1Y52 - chains X and Y; structure by X-ray diffraction, 1.70 A resolution.

Chain X:
Name: Avidin-related protein 4/5
Organism: Gallus gallus
Reference sequence: P56734 (AVR4_CHICK); residues 1-126 here correspond to UniProt positions 25-150 (UniProt number = residue number + 24)
Amino-acid sequence (126 residues; row label = number of the first residue in the row):
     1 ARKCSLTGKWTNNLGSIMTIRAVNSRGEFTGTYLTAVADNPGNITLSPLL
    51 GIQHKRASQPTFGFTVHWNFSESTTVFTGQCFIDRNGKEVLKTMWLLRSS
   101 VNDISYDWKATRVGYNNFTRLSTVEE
Disordered / not traced: 1-2, 123-126
Sequence notes: engineered mutation Ser122 (Cys146 in P56734)
Cystine bridges: Cys4-Cys81
Covalently attached groups: N-acetylglucosamine (NAG) linked to Asn43, Asn117
Residues lining bound ligands: biotin (BTN): Asn12, Leu14, Ser16, Tyr33, Thr35, Val37, Ala38, Asp39, Trp68, Phe70, Ser71, Ser73, Thr75, Phe77, Trp95, Leu97, Asn116
Swiss-Prot annotation at these positions:
  - binding site (biotin): Asn12, Ser16, Tyr33, Thr35, Asp39, Ser71, Asn116
  - glycosylation (N-linked (GlcNAc...) asparagine): Asn43, Asn69, Asn117

Chain Y:
Name: Avidin-related protein 4/5
Organism: Gallus gallus
Reference sequence: P56734 (AVR4_CHICK); residues 201-326 here correspond to UniProt positions 25-150 (UniProt number = residue number - 176)
Amino-acid sequence (126 residues; each row starts with the number of its first residue):
   201 ARKCSLTGKWTNNLGSIMTIRAVNSRGEFTGTYLTAVADNPGNITLSPLL
   251 GIQHKRASQPTFGFTVHWNFSESTTVFTGQCFIDRNGKEVLKTMWLLRSS
   301 VNDISYDWKATRVGYNNFTRLSTVEE
Disordered / not traced: 201-202, 323-326
Sequence notes: engineered mutation Ser322 (Cys146 in P56734)
Cystine bridges: Cys204-Cys281
Covalently attached groups: N-acetylglucosamine (NAG) linked to Asn243, Asn317
Residues lining bound ligands: biotin (BTN): Asn212, Leu214, Ser216, Tyr233, Thr235, Val237, Ala238, Asp239, Trp268, Phe270, Ser271, Ser273, Thr275, Phe277, Trp295, Leu297, Asn316
Swiss-Prot annotation at these positions:
  - binding site (biotin): Asn212, Ser216, Tyr233, Thr235, Asp239, Ser271, Asn316
  - glycosylation (N-linked (GlcNAc...) asparagine): Asn243, Asn269, Asn317

How chain X and chain Y interact:
Pairs across the interface (96):
  Arg26(X) - Pro248(Y)
  Glu28(X) - Leu250(Y)
  Pro48(X) - Arg226(Y)
  Leu50(X) - Glu228(Y)
  Leu50(X) - Leu250(Y)  hydrophobic
  Leu50(X) - Gly251(Y)
  Leu50(X) - Ile252(Y)  hydrophobic
  Gly51(X) - Leu250(Y)
  Ile52(X) - Leu250(Y)  hydrophobic
  Ile52(X) - Thr265(Y)
  Ile52(X) - His267(Y)
  Gln53(X) - His267(Y)
  His54(X) - His267(Y)
  His54(X) - Trp268(Y)  hydrogen bond (side chain-backbone)
  His54(X) - Ser271(Y)  hydrogen bond (side chain-backbone)
  His54(X) - Glu272(Y)  hydrogen bond (side chain-backbone)
  His54(X) - Ser273(Y)  hydrogen bond (side chain-backbone)
  His54(X) - Thr274(Y)
  Ala57(X) - Glu272(Y)
  Gln59(X) - Asn302(Y)  hydrogen bond (side chain-backbone)
  Thr61(X) - Glu272(Y)  hydrogen bond (side chain-backbone)
  Thr61(X) - Ser273(Y)
  Thr61(X) - Thr274(Y)  hydrogen bond
  Thr61(X) - Arg298(Y)
  Thr61(X) - Ser299(Y)
  Thr61(X) - Ser300(Y)
  Phe62(X) - Thr274(Y)
  Gly63(X) - Thr265(Y)  hydrogen bond (backbone-side chain)
  Gly63(X) - Thr274(Y)
  Gly63(X) - Val276(Y)
  Phe64(X) - Thr265(Y)  hydrogen bond (backbone-side chain)
  Thr65(X) - Ile252(Y)
  Thr65(X) - Gly263(Y)  hydrogen bond (side chain-backbone)
  Thr65(X) - Phe264(Y)  hydrogen bond (side chain-backbone)
  His67(X) - Ile252(Y)
  His67(X) - Gln253(Y)
  His67(X) - His254(Y)
  Trp68(X) - His254(Y)  hydrogen bond (backbone-side chain)
  Ser71(X) - His254(Y)  hydrogen bond (backbone-side chain)
  Glu72(X) - His254(Y)
  Glu72(X) - Ala257(Y)
  Glu72(X) - Thr261(Y)  hydrogen bond (backbone-side chain)
  Ser73(X) - His254(Y)  hydrogen bond (backbone-side chain)
  Ser73(X) - Thr261(Y)
  Thr74(X) - His254(Y)
  Thr74(X) - Thr261(Y)  hydrogen bond
  Thr74(X) - Phe262(Y)
  Thr74(X) - Gly263(Y)
  Thr74(X) - Thr278(Y)
  Val76(X) - Gly263(Y)
  Val76(X) - Val276(Y)  hydrophobic
  Val76(X) - Phe277(Y)
  Val76(X) - Thr278(Y)
  Phe77(X) - Val276(Y)
  Thr78(X) - Thr274(Y)
  Thr78(X) - Val276(Y)
  Thr78(X) - Leu296(Y)
  Thr78(X) - Arg298(Y)
  Gly79(X) - Arg298(Y)
  Gln80(X) - Arg298(Y)
  Gln80(X) - Ser299(Y)
  Gln80(X) - Ser300(Y)
  Gln80(X) - Val301(Y)
  Phe82(X) - Arg298(Y)
  Phe82(X) - Val301(Y)  hydrophobic
  Phe82(X) - Asp303(Y)
  Phe82(X) - Ile304(Y)
  Phe82(X) - Asp307(Y)
  Lys92(X) - Arg298(Y)
  Lys92(X) - Asp307(Y)
  Met94(X) - Leu296(Y)
  Met94(X) - Thr311(Y)
  Trp95(X) - Leu296(Y)
  Leu96(X) - Thr278(Y)
  Leu96(X) - Met294(Y)
  Leu96(X) - Trp295(Y)
  Leu96(X) - Leu296(Y)  hydrophobic
  Arg98(X) - Thr261(Y)
  Arg98(X) - Thr278(Y)
  Arg98(X) - Gly279(Y)
  Arg98(X) - Gln280(Y)
  Arg98(X) - Phe282(Y)
  Arg98(X) - Lys292(Y)
  Ser99(X) - Thr261(Y)
  Ser99(X) - Gln280(Y)
  Ser100(X) - Thr261(Y)
  Ser100(X) - Gln280(Y)
  Val101(X) - Gln280(Y)
  Val101(X) - Phe282(Y)  hydrophobic
  Asn102(X) - Gln259(Y)  hydrogen bond (backbone-side chain)
  Asp103(X) - Phe282(Y)
  Ile104(X) - Phe282(Y)
  Ile104(X) - Val290(Y)  hydrophobic
  Asp107(X) - Phe282(Y)
  Asp107(X) - Lys292(Y)
  Thr111(X) - Met294(Y)
Other interface residues (no listed pair), chain X (42 interface residues in all): Leu49, Val90
Other interface residues (no listed pair), chain Y (42 interface residues in all): Leu249

Overview:
The chain X/chain Y interface involves 42 residues from each chain; the contacts include 17 hydrogen bonds.
Polar contacts include His54(X)-Trp268(Y), His54(X)-Ser271(Y) and His54(X)-Glu272(Y). Bound to chain X:
biotin. Ligands of chain Y: biotin. Covalently linked N-acetylglucosamine: at Asn43(X) and Asn117(X).
Both chains are Avidin-related protein 4/5 (Gallus gallus). Entry 1Y52 (structure of insect cell (Baculovirus)
expressed AVR4 (C122S)-biotin complex) was determined by X-ray diffraction (same publication as 1Y53 and
1Y55).
